PDB entry 8FGX | electron microscopy, 2.62 A resolution | chains A and C of the 3 polymer chains in the assembly

== Chain A ==
Protein: STAR-0215 Light chain
Organism: Homo sapiens
Sequence (214 residues; row label = number of the first residue in the row):
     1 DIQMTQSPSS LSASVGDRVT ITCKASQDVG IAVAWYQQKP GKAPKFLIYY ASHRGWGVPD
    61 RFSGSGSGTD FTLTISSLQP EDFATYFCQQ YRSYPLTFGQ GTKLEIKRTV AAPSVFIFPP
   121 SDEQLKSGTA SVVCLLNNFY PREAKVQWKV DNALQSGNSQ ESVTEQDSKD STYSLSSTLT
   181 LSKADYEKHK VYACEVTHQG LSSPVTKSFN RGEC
Unresolved in the structure: 214
Disulfides: Cys23-Cys88, Cys134-Cys194

== Chain C ==
Protein: Plasma kallikrein light chain
Organism: Homo sapiens
Notes: EC 3.4.21.-
UniProtKB: P03952 (KLKB1_HUMAN); residues 20-638 here = UniProt positions 20-638
Sequence (619 residues; numbered 20 to 638; the number before each row is that of its first residue):
    20 GCLTQLYENA FFRGGDVASM YTPNAQYCQM RCTFHPRCLL FSFLPASSIN DMEKRFGCFL
    80 KDSVTGTLPK VHRTGAVSGH SLKQCGHQIS ACHRDIYKGV DMRGVNFNVS KVSSVEECQK
   140 RCTNNIRCQF FSYATQTFHK AEYRNNCLLK YSPGGTPTAI KVLSNVESGF SLKPCALSEI
   200 GCHMNIFQHL AFSDVDVARV LTPDAFVCRT ICTYHPNCLF FTFYTNVWKI ESQRNVCLLK
   260 TSESGTPSSS TPQENTISGY SLLTCKRTLP EPCHSKIYPG VDFGGEELNV TFVKGVNVCQ
   320 ETCTKMIRCQ FFTYSLLPED CKEEKCKCFL RLSMDGSPTR IAYGTQGSSG YSLRLCNTGD
   380 NSVCTTKTST RIVGGTNSSW GEWPWQVSLQ VKLTAQRHLC GGSLIGHQWV LTAAHCFDGL
   440 PLQDVWRIYS GILNLSDITK DTPFSQIKEI IIHQNYKVSE GNHDIALIKL QAPLNYTEFQ
   500 KPICLPSKGD TSTIYTNCWV TGWGFSKEKG EIQNILQKVN IPLVTNEECQ KRYQDYKITQ
   560 RMVCAGYKEG GKDACKGDSG GPLVCKHNGM WRLVGITSWG EGCARREQPG VYTKVAEYMD
   620 WILEKTQSSD GKAQMQSPA
Unresolved in the structure: 20-390, 526-529, 566-574, 600-606, 627-638
UniProt features mapped onto this chain:
  - active site (Charge relay system): His434, Asp483, Ser578
  - glycosylation (N-linked (GlcNAc...) asparagine): Asn127, Asn308, Asn396, Asn453, Asn494
  - natural variant: Gly123 (G123R: In PKKD; uncertain significance), Trp402 to Ala638 (deletion: In PKKD), Cys548 (C548Y: In PKKD)
Disulfides: Cys419-Cys435, Cys517-Cys584, Cys548-Cys563
Glycans and other covalent adducts: N-acetylglucosamine (NAG) linked to Asn396, Asn453, Asn494

== Interface between chain A and chain C ==
Residue-residue contacts - 13 pairs, chain A then chain C:
  Tyr49(A) - Ser398(C)
  Tyr49(A) - Trp399(C)  hydrogen bond (side chain-backbone)
  Tyr50(A) - Trp399(C)
  Tyr50(A) - Glu497(C)  hydrogen bond
  Tyr50(A) - Phe498(C)  hydrophobic
  His53(A) - Trp399(C)
  His53(A) - Phe498(C)
  Trp56(A) - Val392(C)  hydrogen bond (side chain-backbone)
  Trp56(A) - Gly393(C)
  Trp56(A) - Asn396(C)
  Trp56(A) - Ser397(C)
  Trp56(A) - Ser398(C)
  Arg92(A) - Glu497(C)  salt bridge
Other interface residues (no listed pair), chain A (6 interface residues in all): Ile31
Other interface residues (no listed pair), chain C (9 interface residues in all): Gly400

== Overview ==
6 residues of chain A face 9 of chain C across their interface, with 3 hydrogen bonds and 1 salt bridge. Among
the polar pairs are Arg92(A)-Glu497(C), Tyr49(A)-Trp399(C) and Tyr50(A)-Glu497(C). Covalently linked
N-acetylglucosamine: at Asn396(C), Asn453(C) and Asn494(C).
Chain A is STAR-0215 Light chain and chain C is Plasma kallikrein light chain, both from Homo sapiens; the
structure, Cryo-EM structure of the STAR-0215 Fab in complex with active human plasma kallikrein, was
determined by electron microscopy.
